Entry 8CJ4 (X-ray diffraction, 1.90 A resolution); this record covers chains B and L of the 14 polymer chains in the assembly.

# Chain B (and L)
Molecule: ATP-dependent Clp protease proteolytic subunit
From: Staphylococcus epidermidis
Notes: EC 3.4.21.92; chain L of this document is another copy of the same molecule, construct and numbering; everything in this record applies to it too
Reference sequence: A0A0N1MQL5 (A0A0N1MQL5_STAEP); numbering as in UniProt (aligned over 1-193)
Chain sequence (199 residues; numbered 1 to 199; the number before each row is that of its first residue):
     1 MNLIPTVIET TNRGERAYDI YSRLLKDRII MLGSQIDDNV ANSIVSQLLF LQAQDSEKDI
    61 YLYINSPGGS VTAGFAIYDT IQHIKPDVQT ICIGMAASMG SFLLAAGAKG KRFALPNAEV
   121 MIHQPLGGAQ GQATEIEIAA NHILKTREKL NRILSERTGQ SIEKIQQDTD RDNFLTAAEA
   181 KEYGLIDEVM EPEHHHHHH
Disordered / not traced: 1-3, 10-16, 193-199 (chain L: 1-3, 7-17, 193-199)
Differences from the reference sequence: expression tag (194-199)
Reported in the primary citation:
  - catalytic residues: Ser98, His123, Asp172 (citing earlier work)
  - mutagenesis - S98A: abolished catalytic activity

# Chain B / chain L interface
Pairs across the interface - 41 pairs, chain B then chain L:
  Gln124(B) - Gln132(L)
  Gln124(B) - Ala133(L)  hydrogen bond (side chain-backbone)
  Gln124(B) - Thr134(L)  hydrogen bond (side chain-backbone)
  Pro125(B) - Gln132(L)
  Pro125(B) - Ala133(L)  hydrogen bond (backbone-backbone)
  Leu126(B) - Gly131(L)
  Leu126(B) - Gln132(L)
  Gly127(B) - Gln130(L)
  Gly127(B) - Gly131(L)  hydrogen bond (backbone-backbone)
  Gly127(B) - Ile136(L)
  Gly128(B) - Ala129(L)
  Gly128(B) - Gln130(L)
  Gly128(B) - Ile136(L)
  Ala129(B) - Gly128(L)
  Ala129(B) - Ala129(L)  hydrogen bond (backbone-backbone)
  Gln130(B) - Gly127(L)
  Gln130(B) - Gly128(L)
  Gln130(B) - Ala129(L)
  Gly131(B) - Leu126(L)
  Gly131(B) - Gly127(L)  hydrogen bond (backbone-backbone)
  Gln132(B) - Gln124(L)
  Gln132(B) - Pro125(L)
  Gln132(B) - Leu126(L)
  Gln132(B) - Asp170(L)  hydrogen bond (side chain-backbone)
  Ala133(B) - Gln124(L)  hydrogen bond (backbone-side chain)
  Ala133(B) - Pro125(L)  hydrogen bond (backbone-backbone)
  Ala133(B) - Ile143(L)  hydrophobic
  Thr134(B) - Gln124(L)  hydrogen bond (backbone-side chain)
  Thr134(B) - Arg147(L)
  Ile136(B) - Gly127(L)
  Ile136(B) - Gly128(L)
  Ile136(B) - Ala140(L)  hydrophobic
  Ile136(B) - Ile143(L)  hydrophobic
  Glu137(B) - Leu144(L)
  Ala140(B) - Ile136(L)  hydrophobic
  Ala140(B) - Ala140(L)  hydrophobic
  Ile143(B) - Ala133(L)  hydrophobic
  Ile143(B) - Ile136(L)  hydrophobic
  Leu144(B) - Glu137(L)
  Arg147(B) - Thr134(L)
  Asp170(B) - Gln132(L)  hydrogen bond (backbone-side chain)
Interface residues without a listed pair, chain B (19 interface residues in all): Arg171
Interface residues without a listed pair, chain L (19 interface residues in all): Arg171

# Summary
Chain B and chain L each contribute 19 residues to their interface, with 11 hydrogen bonds. Among the polar
pairs are Gln124(B)-Ala133(L), Gln124(B)-Thr134(L) and Gln132(B)-Asp170(L). The paper reports catalytic
residues Ser98(B), His123(B) and Asp172(B); S98A of chain B abolishes catalytic activity.
Chain B and chain L are both ATP-dependent Clp protease proteolytic subunit (Staphylococcus epidermidis); the
structure, Crystal structure of ClpP from Staphylococcus epidermidis, tetradecamer, was determined by X-ray
diffraction together with 8QYF from the same study.
